Entry 4BMS (X-ray diffraction, 2.89 A resolution); this record covers chains A and C of the 4 polymer chains in the assembly.

Chain A (and C):
Protein: Alclohol dehydrogenase/short-chain dehydrogenase
Organism: Ralstonia sp
Notes: EC 1.1.1.1; chain C of this document is another copy of the same molecule, construct and numbering; everything in this record applies to it too
UniProt: C0IR58 (C0IR58_9RALS); residues 1-249 here = UniProt positions 1-249
Chain sequence (249 residues; each row starts with the number of its first residue):
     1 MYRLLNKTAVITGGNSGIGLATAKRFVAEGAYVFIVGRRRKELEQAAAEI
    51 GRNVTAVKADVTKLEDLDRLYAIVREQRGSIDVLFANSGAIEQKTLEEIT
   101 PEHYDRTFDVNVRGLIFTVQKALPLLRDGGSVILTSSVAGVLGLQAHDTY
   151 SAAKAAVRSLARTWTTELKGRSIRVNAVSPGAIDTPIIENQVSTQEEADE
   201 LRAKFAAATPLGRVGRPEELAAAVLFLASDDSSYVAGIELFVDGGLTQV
Not modelled in the structure: 192-193 (chain C: 192)
Small-molecule neighbours: NADP (NAP; NADP nicotinamide-adenine-dinucleotide phosphate): Gly13, Gly14, Asn15, Ser16, Gly17, Ile18, Val36, Gly37, Arg38, Arg39, Ala59, Asp60, Val61, Thr62, Asn87, Ser88, Gly89, Ala90, Val110, Asn111, Thr135, Ser136, Ser137, Tyr150, Lys154, Pro180, Gly181, Ala182, Ile183, Thr185, Pro186, Ile187
From the paper describing this entry:
  - catalytic residues: Tyr150 (proposed by the authors, not directly observed)
  - binding site for NADP: Asn15, Arg38, Arg39, Ser137, Tyr150
  - specificity-determining residues: Arg38, Arg39
  - catalytic residues: Ser137 (citing earlier work)
  - specificity-determining residues: Gln191 (from molecular simulation)

Chain A / chain C interface:
Contacting residue pairs - 6 pairs, chain A then chain C:
  Val141(A) - Val249(C)
  Leu142(A) - Val249(C)  hydrophobic
  Gly143(A) - Val249(C)
  Gln248(A) - Val141(C)
  Val249(A) - Leu142(C)  hydrophobic
  Val249(A) - Gly143(C)
Other interface residues (no listed pair), chain C (5 interface residues in all): Leu144

In short:
Chain A and chain C each contribute 5 residues to their interface. Ligands of chain A: NADP. The paper reports
catalytic residues Tyr150(A) and Ser137(A); a binding site for NADP at Asn15(A), Arg38(A) and Arg39(A) among
others.
Chain A and chain C are both Alclohol dehydrogenase/short-chain dehydrogenase (Ralstonia sp); the structure,
Short chain alcohol dehydrogenase from Ralstonia sp. DSM 6428 in complex with NADPH, was determined by X-ray
diffraction, deposited together with 4BMN and 4BMV.
